3J9U - chains M and Q of the 28 polymer chains in the assembly; structure by electron microscopy, 7.60 A resolution (low resolution: residue-level contacts below are approximate; hydrogen-bond / salt-bridge calls are withheld).

== Chain M ==
Protein: V-type proton ATPase subunit D
From: Saccharomyces cerevisiae
UniProtKB: P32610 (VATD_YEAST); numbering as in UniProt (aligned over 1-256)
Sequence (256 residues; numbered 1 to 256; the number before each row is that of its first residue):
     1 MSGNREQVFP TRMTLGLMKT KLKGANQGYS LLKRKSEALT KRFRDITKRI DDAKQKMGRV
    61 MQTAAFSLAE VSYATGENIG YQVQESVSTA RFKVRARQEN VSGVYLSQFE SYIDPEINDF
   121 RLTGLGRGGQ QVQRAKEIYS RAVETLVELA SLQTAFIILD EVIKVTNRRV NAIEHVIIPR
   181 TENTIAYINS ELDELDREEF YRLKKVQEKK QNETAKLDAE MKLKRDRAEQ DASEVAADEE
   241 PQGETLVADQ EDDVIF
Unresolved in the structure: 1-7, 218-256

== Chain Q ==
Protein: V-type proton ATPase subunit d
From: Saccharomyces cerevisiae
UniProtKB: P32366 (VA0D_YEAST); residue numbers follow UniProt; this construct covers 1-345
Sequence (345 residues; row label = number of the first residue in the row):
     1 MEGVYFNIDN GFIEGVVRGY RNGLLSNNQY INLTQCDTLE DLKLQLSSTD YGNFLSSVSS
    61 ESLTTSLIQE YASSKLYHEF NYIRDQSSGS TRKFMDYITY GYMIDNVALM ITGTIHDRDK
   121 GEILQRCHPL GWFDTLPTLS VATDLESLYE TVLVDTPLAP YFKNCFDTAE ELDDMNIEII
   181 RNKLYKAYLE DFYNFVTEEI PEPAKECMQT LLGFEADRRS INIALNSLQS SDIDPDLKSD
   241 LLPNIGKLYP LATFHLAQAQ DFEGVRAALA NVYEYRGFLE TGNLEDHFYQ LEMELCRDAF
   301 TQQFAISTVW AWMKSKEQEV RNITWIAECI AQNQRERINN YISVY
Curated features (UniProtKB/Swiss-Prot):
  - modified residue: Met-1 (N-acetylmethionine)

== Chain M / chain Q interface ==
Pairs across the interface - 77 pairs, chain M then chain Q:
  Thr-63(M) with Gln-334(Q); Arg-337(Q)
  Phe-66(M) with Gln-332(Q); Gln-334(Q)
  Ser-67(M) with Arg-337(Q)
  Ala-69(M) with Gln-332(Q)
  Glu-70(M) with Trp-325(Q); Cys-329(Q); Gln-332(Q); Arg-337(Q)
  Ser-72(M) with Leu-124(Q)
  Tyr-73(M) with Thr-65(Q); Gln-69(Q); Leu-124(Q); Gln-125(Q); Thr-324(Q); Glu-328(Q)
  Ala-74(M) with Arg-321(Q)
  Thr-75(M) with Arg-126(Q)
  Gly-76(M) with Leu-124(Q); Arg-126(Q)
  Glu-77(M) with Leu-109(Q); Arg-118(Q); Ile-123(Q); Leu-124(Q)
  Asn-78(M) with Arg-118(Q)
  Tyr-81(M) with His-116(Q); Arg-118(Q); Glu-122(Q)
  Gln-82(M) with His-116(Q); Arg-118(Q)
  Glu-85(M) with His-116(Q)
  Asn-118(M) with Gln-229(Q)
  Asp-119(M) with Gln-229(Q)
  Arg-121(M) with Asn-176(Q); Ile-177(Q); Glu-178(Q); Ile-179(Q); Ser-231(Q); Ile-233(Q); Lys-238(Q)
  Leu-122(M) with Glu-178(Q)
  Thr-123(M) with Glu-178(Q); Asn-226(Q)
  Gly-124(M) with Arg-181(Q); Asn-182(Q); Tyr-185(Q); Ile-223(Q); Asn-226(Q)
  Leu-125(M) with Leu-109(Q); Tyr-185(Q); Asn-226(Q)
  Gly-126(M) with Tyr-185(Q); Ile-223(Q); Asn-226(Q)
  Arg-127(M) with Arg-219(Q); Asn-222(Q); Tyr-289(Q); Glu-292(Q); Glu-317(Q); Arg-321(Q)
  Gly-129(M) with Asn-226(Q)
  Gln-130(M) with Asn-222(Q); Leu-225(Q); Asn-226(Q); Glu-285(Q); Phe-288(Q)
  Gln-131(M) with Glu-285(Q); Tyr-289(Q); Arg-321(Q); Trp-325(Q)
  Gln-133(M) with Leu-225(Q); Asn-226(Q); Leu-228(Q); Thr-281(Q)
  Arg-134(M) with Glu-280(Q)
  Glu-137(M) with Thr-281(Q)
Also at the interface, not in a pair above, chain M (33 interface residues in all): Ser-86, Phe-120, Gly-128
Also at the interface, not in a pair above, chain Q (47 interface residues in all): Asp-117, Ser-230, Gly-282, Gln-318, Ile-338

== Summary ==
Chain M and chain Q form an interface of 33 and 47 residues respectively.
Chain M is V-type proton ATPase subunit D and chain Q is V-type proton ATPase subunit d, both from
Saccharomyces cerevisiae; the structure, Yeast V-ATPase state 2, was determined by electron microscopy (same
publication as 3J9T and 3J9V).
